3GZU - chains G and I of the 15 polymer chains in the assembly; structure by electron microscopy, 3.80 A resolution.

Chain G (and I):
Protein: Intermediate capsid protein VP6
Source organism: Rhesus Rotavirus
Notes: fragment: vp6; chain I of this document is another copy of the same molecule, construct and numbering; everything in this record applies to it too
UniProtKB: P04509 (VP6_ROTRF); residue numbers follow UniProt; this construct covers 1-397
Chain sequence (397 residues; each row starts with the number of its first residue):
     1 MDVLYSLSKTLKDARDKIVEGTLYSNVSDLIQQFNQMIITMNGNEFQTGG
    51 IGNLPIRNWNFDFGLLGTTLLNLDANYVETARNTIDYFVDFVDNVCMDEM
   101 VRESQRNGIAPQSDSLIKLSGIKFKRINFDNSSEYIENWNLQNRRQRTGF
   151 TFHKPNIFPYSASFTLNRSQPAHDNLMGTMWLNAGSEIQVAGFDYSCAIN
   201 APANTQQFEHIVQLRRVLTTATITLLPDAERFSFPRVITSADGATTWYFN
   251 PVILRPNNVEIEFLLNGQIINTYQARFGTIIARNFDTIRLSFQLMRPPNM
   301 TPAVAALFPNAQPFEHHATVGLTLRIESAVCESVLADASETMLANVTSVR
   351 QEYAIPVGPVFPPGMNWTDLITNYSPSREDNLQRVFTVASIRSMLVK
UniProt features mapped onto this chain:
  - region: D62 to L73 (Interaction with the inner capsid protein VP2)
  - binding site (Zn(2+)): H153
  - binding site (Ca(2+)): N266, D286

Chain G / chain I interface:
Pairs across the interface (11; chain G residue first):
  Q142(G) - R145(I)
  N143(G) - N143(I)
  N143(G) - R145(I)
  R144(G) - N143(I)
  R145(G) - I109(I)
  R145(G) - Q142(I)  hydrogen bond
  R145(G) - N143(I)
  R145(G) - R145(I)
  R145(G) - D380(I)  salt bridge
  L265(G) - Q105(I)
  N266(G) - S375(I)
Other interface residues (no listed pair), chain G (8 interface residues in all): I109, R147
Other interface residues (no listed pair), chain I (9 interface residues in all): R106, R144

Overview:
Chain G and chain I form an interface of 8 and 9 residues respectively, with 1 hydrogen bond and 1 salt
bridge. Polar pairs include R145(G)-D380(I) and R145(G)-Q142(I). Curated annotation (UniProt) lists
Zn2+-binding residue H153(G) and Ca2+-binding residues N266(G) and D286(G) on chain G.
Both chains are Intermediate capsid protein VP6 (Rhesus Rotavirus). Entry 3GZU (VP7 recoated rotavirus DLP)
was determined by electron microscopy together with 3GZT from the same study.
